Entry 6XLN (electron microscopy, 2.80 A resolution); this record covers chains C and R of the 8 polymer chains in the assembly.

== Chain C ==
Name: DNA-directed RNA polymerase subunit beta
Organism: Escherichia coli O157:H7
Notes: EC 2.7.7.6
Reference sequence: B7MIX3 (RPOB_ECO45); numbering as in UniProt (aligned over 1-1342)
Amino-acid sequence (1342 residues; numbered 1 to 1342; the number before each row is that of its first residue):
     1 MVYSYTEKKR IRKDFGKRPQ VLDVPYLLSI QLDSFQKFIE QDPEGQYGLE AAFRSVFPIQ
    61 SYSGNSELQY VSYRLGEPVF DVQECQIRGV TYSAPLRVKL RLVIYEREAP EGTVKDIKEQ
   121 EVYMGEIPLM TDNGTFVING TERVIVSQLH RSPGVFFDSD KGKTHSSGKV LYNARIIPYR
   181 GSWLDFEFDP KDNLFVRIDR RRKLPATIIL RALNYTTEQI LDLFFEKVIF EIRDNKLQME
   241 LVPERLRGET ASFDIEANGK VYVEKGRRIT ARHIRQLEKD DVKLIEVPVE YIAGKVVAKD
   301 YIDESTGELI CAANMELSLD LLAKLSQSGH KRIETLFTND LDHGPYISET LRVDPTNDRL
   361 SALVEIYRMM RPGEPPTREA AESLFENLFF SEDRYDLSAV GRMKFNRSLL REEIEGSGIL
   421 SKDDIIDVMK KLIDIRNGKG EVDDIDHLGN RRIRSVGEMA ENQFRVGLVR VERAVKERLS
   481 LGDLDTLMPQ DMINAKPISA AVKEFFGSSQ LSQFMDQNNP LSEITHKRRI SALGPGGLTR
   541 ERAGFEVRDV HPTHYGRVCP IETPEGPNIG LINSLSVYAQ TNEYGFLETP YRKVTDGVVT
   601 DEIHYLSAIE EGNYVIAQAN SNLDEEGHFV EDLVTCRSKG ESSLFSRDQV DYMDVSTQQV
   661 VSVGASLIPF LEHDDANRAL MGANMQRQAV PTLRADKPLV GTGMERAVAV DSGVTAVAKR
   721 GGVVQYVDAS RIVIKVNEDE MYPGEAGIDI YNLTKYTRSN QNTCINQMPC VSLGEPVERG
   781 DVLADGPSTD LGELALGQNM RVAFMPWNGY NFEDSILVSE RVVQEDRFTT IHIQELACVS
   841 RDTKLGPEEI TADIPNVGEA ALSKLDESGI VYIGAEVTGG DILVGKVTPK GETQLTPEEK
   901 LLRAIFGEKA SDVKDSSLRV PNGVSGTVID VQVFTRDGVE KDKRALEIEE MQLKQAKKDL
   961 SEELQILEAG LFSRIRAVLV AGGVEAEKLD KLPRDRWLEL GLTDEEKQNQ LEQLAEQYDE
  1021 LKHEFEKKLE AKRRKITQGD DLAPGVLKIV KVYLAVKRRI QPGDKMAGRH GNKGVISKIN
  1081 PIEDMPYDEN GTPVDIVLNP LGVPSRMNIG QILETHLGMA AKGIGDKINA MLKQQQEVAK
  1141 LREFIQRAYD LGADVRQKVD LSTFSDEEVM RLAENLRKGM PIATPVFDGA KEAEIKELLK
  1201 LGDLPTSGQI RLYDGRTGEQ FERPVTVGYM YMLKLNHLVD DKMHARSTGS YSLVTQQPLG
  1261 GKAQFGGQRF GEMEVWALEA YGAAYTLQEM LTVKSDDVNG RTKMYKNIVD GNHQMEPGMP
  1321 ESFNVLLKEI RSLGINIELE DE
Not modelled in the structure: 1-2, 1342
Curated features (UniProtKB/Swiss-Prot):
  - modified residue (N6-acetyllysine): Lys-1022, Lys-1200

== Chain R ==
Molecule: 9-nt RNA transcript
Organism: Escherichia coli O157:H7
Sequence (9 nucleotides; each row starts with the number of its first residue):
     1 GCAGUCUGA

== Interface between chain C and chain R ==
Contacting residue pairs (16):
  Gln-510(C) / G4(R)  hydrogen bond to the phosphate
  Gln-510(C) / U5(R)  hydrogen bond to the phosphate
  Gln-513(C) / U5(R)  sugar contact
  Arg-540(C) / U5(R)  salt bridge to the phosphate
  Arg-540(C) / C6(R)  salt bridge to the phosphate
  Pro-564(C) / U7(R)  phosphate contact
  Asn-568(C) / C6(R)  phosphate contact
  Ile-572(C) / C6(R)  phosphate contact
  Arg-687(C) / U7(R)  salt bridge to the phosphate
  Gln-688(C) / U7(R)  hydrogen bond to the phosphate
  Gln-688(C) / G8(R)  hydrogen bond to the phosphate
  Lys-1065(C) / G8(R)  hydrogen bond to the phosphate
  Lys-1065(C) / A9(R)  salt bridge to the phosphate
  Lys-1073(C) / A9(R)  salt bridge to the phosphate
  His-1237(C) / U7(R)  sugar contact
  His-1237(C) / G8(R)  sugar contact
Interface residues without a listed pair, chain C (16 interface residues in all): Ser-509, Arg-529, Leu-533, Ser-1252, Leu-1259
Interface residues without a listed pair, chain R (7 interface residues in all): G1

== In short ==
The interface between chain C and chain R involves 16 residues on one side and 7 on the other, with 5 hydrogen
bonds and 5 salt bridges. Polar contacts include Gln-510(C)/G4(R), Gln-510(C)/U5(R) and Gln-688(C)/U7(R).
Here chain C is DNA-directed RNA polymerase subunit beta and chain R is a 9-nt RNA transcript, both from
Escherichia coli O157:H7. Entry 6XLN (Cryo-EM structure of E. coli RNAP-DNA elongation complex 2 (RDe2) in
EcmrR-dependent transcription) was determined by electron microscopy, deposited together with 6XL5, 6XL6,
6XL9, 6XLA, 6XLJ, 6XLK, 6XLL and 6XLM.
